Entry 4A2X (X-ray diffraction, 4.00 A resolution); this record covers chains A and B of the 4 polymer chains in the assembly.

Chain A (and B):
Molecule: Retinoic acid inducible protein I
Organism: Anas platyrhynchos
Notes: fragment: c-terminal domain, residues 806-933; chain B of this document is another copy of the same molecule, construct and numbering; everything in this record applies to it too
UniProtKB: D3TI84 (D3TI84_ANAPL); residue numbers follow UniProt; this construct covers 806-933
Amino-acid sequence (131 residues; each row starts with the number of its first residue):
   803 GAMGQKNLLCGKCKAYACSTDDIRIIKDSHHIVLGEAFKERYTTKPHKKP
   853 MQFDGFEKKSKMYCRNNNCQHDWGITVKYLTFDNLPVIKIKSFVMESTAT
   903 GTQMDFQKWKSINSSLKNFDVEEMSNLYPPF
Unresolved in the structure: 803-806, 900-904, 932-933
Sequence notes: expression tag (803-804)
Ion coordination: Zn2+: Cys812, Cys815, Cys866, Cys871

How chain A and chain B interact:
Chains A and B do not touch in the deposited assembly.

In short:
No residue of chain A is in contact with chain B. Cys812(A), Cys815(A), Cys866(A) and Cys871(A) form the Zn2+
site.
Chain A and chain B are both Retinoic acid inducible protein I (Anas platyrhynchos); the structure, Structure
of duck RIG-I C-terminal domain (CTD) with 14-mer dSRNA, was determined by X-ray diffraction, deposited
together with 4A2P, 4A2Q, 4A2V, 4A2W and 4A36.
